6I9E - chains D and K of the 14 polymer chains in the assembly; structure by electron microscopy, 3.74 A resolution.

[Chain D]
Protein: Major head protein
Organism: Thermus virus P23-45
UniProtKB: A7XXC2 (A7XXC2_9CAUD); residue numbers follow UniProt; this construct covers 1-409
Chain sequence (409 residues; row label = number of the first residue in the row):
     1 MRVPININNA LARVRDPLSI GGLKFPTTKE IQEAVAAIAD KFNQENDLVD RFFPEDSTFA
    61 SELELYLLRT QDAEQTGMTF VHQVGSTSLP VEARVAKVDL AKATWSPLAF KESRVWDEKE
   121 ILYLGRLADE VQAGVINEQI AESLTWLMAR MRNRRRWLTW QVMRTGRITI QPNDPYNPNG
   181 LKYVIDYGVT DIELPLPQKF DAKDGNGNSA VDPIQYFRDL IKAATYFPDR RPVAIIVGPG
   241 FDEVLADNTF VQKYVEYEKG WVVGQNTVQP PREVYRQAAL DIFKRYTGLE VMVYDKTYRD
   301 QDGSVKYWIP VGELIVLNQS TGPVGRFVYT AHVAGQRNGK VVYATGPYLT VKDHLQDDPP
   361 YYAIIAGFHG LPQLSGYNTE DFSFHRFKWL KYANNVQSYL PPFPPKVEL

[Chain K]
Protein: Auxiliary protein
Organism: Thermus virus P23-45
UniProtKB: A7XXC1 (A7XXC1_9CAUD); residue numbers follow UniProt; this construct covers 1-146
Chain sequence (146 residues; row label = number of the first residue in the row):
     1 MDKVKLFQTI GRVEYWERVP RLHAYGVFAL PFPMDPDVNW AQWFTGPHPR AFLVSIHKYG
    61 PKAGHVYPTN LTDEDALLNV IGMVLDGHDY ENDPNVTVTL KAAVPIEYVQ QDPQAPALQP
   121 HQAVLDAAEV LKLKVIKGHY FFDYTR

[Chain D / chain K interface]
Residue-residue contacts - 12 pairs, chain D then chain K:
  Glu-62(D) with Asn-92(K), hydrogen bond
  Ser-106(D) with Asn-92(K)
  Asn-179(D) with Pro-31(K)
  Gly-180(D) with Pro-33(K)
  Leu-181(D) with Pro-31(K), hydrophobic; Asn-95(K)
  Lys-182(D) with His-65(K), hydrogen bond; Pro-94(K); Asn-95(K), hydrogen bond (backbone-side chain)
  Tyr-183(D) with Asp-93(K), hydrogen bond; Pro-94(K); Asn-95(K)
Other interface residues (no listed pair), chain D (8 interface residues in all): Thr-104

[Summary]
8 residues of chain D face 7 of chain K across their interface; the contacts include 4 hydrogen bonds. Polar
pairs include Glu-62(D)/Asn-92(K), Lys-182(D)/His-65(K) and Lys-182(D)/Asn-95(K).
Chain D is Major head protein and chain K is Auxiliary protein, both from Thermus virus P23-45; the structure,
Thermophage P23-45 empty expanded capsid, was determined by electron microscopy together with 6IBC and 6IBG
from the same study.
